Entry 6KNF (electron microscopy, 2.99 A resolution); this record covers chains B and C of the 3 polymer chains in the assembly.

Chain B (and C):
Protein: Copper-containing nitrite reductase
From: Achromobacter cycloclastes
Notes: EC 1.7.2.1; chain C of this document is another copy of the same molecule, construct and numbering; everything in this record applies to it too
Reference sequence: P25006 (NIR_ACHCY); residues 7-340 here correspond to UniProt positions 45-378 (UniProt number = residue number + 38)
Amino-acid sequence (334 residues; row label = number of the first residue in the row):
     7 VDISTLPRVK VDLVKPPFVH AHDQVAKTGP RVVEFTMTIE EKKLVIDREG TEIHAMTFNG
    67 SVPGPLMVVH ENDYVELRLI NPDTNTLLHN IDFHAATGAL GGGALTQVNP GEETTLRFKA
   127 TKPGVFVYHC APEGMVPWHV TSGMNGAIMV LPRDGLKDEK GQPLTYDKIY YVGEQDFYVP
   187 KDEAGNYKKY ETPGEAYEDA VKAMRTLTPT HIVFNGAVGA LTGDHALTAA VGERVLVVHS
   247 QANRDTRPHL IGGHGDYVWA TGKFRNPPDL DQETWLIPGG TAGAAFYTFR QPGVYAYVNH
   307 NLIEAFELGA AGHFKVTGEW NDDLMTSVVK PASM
Ion coordination: Cu ion site 1: His-95, Cys-136, His-145, Met-150; Cu ion site 2: His-100, His-135 (shared with 1 residue of chain A); Cu ion site 3: His-306 (shared with His-100(C), His-135(C) of chain C)
UniProt features mapped onto this chain:
  - binding site (Cu cation): His-95, His-100, His-135, Cys-136, His-145, Met-150, His-306
From the paper describing this entry:
  - catalytic residues: His-255 (citing earlier work)

Chain B / chain C interface:
Pairs across the interface (79):
  Thr-216(B) with Arg-211(C)
  Arg-253(B) with Asp-251(C), salt bridge; Gly-285(C)
  His-255(B) with His-100(C)
  Ile-257(B) with Asp-98(C); Leu-106(C), hydrophobic
  Gly-258(B) with Ala-102(C); Thr-103(C); Gly-104(C), hydrogen bond (backbone-backbone); Gly-107(C)
  His-260(B) with His-100(C), hydrogen bond (side chain-backbone); Ala-102(C); Lys-128(C)
  Asp-275(B) with Asn-272(C)
  Leu-276(B) with Lys-269(C); Asn-272(C), hydrogen bond (backbone-side chain)
  Asp-277(B) with Lys-128(C), salt bridge; Lys-269(C); Arg-271(C), salt bridge
  Gln-278(B) with Thr-267(C); Lys-269(C)
  Glu-279(B) with His-100(C), salt bridge; Val-131(C); Phe-132(C); Lys-269(C), salt bridge; Gly-286(C); Thr-287(C), hydrogen bond; Ala-288(C)
  Thr-280(B) with Gly-285(C); Gly-286(C)
  Leu-282(B) with Asp-251(C); Leu-282(C), hydrophobic
  Gln-297(B) with Thr-103(C)
  Val-300(B) with Leu-106(C)
  His-306(B) with His-100(C), hydrogen bond; His-135(C); Ala-248(C), hydrogen bond (side chain-backbone); Asn-249(C); Gly-285(C); Gly-286(C)
  Asn-307(B) with Asn-249(C)
  Leu-308(B) with Val-146(C), hydrophobic; Asn-249(C), hydrogen bond (backbone-side chain)
  Ile-309(B) with Tyr-184(C); Met-210(C); Asn-249(C)
  Phe-312(B) with Val-142(C), hydrophobic; Pro-143(C)
  Glu-313(B) with Val-207(C); Arg-211(C), hydrogen bond (backbone-side chain)
  Leu-314(B) with Arg-211(C)
  Trp-326(B) with Ala-105(C), hydrophobic
  Asp-329(B) with Tyr-80(C), hydrogen bond
  Leu-330(B) with Phe-124(C); Lys-125(C), hydrogen bond (backbone-backbone)
  Met-331(B) with Thr-103(C); Gly-104(C); Ala-105(C), hydrophobic; Gly-108(C); Leu-111(C), hydrophobic; Arg-123(C); Phe-124(C), hydrophobic
  Thr-332(B) with Leu-122(C); Arg-123(C), hydrogen bond (backbone-backbone)
  Val-334(B) with Thr-121(C); Leu-122(C); Arg-123(C)
  Val-335(B) with Thr-121(C)
  Pro-337(B) with Leu-111(C); Gln-113(C); Glu-119(C); Thr-120(C)
  Ala-338(B) with Glu-118(C); Glu-119(C), hydrogen bond (backbone-backbone)
  Ser-339(B) with Gly-117(C); Glu-118(C)
  Met-340(B) with Ile-86(C), hydrophobic; Gly-117(C); Glu-118(C)
Interface residues without a listed pair, chain B (42 interface residues in all): Tyr-193, Pro-215, Arg-250, Asp-262, Tyr-301, Ala-302, Glu-310, Ser-333, Lys-336
Interface residues without a listed pair, chain C (52 interface residues in all): Ile-9, Asn-87, Ala-101, Val-114, Val-133, Leu-213, Pro-284

In short:
42 residues of chain B and 52 residues of chain C are in contact; the contacts include 12 hydrogen bonds and 5
salt bridges. Polar pairs include Arg-253(B)/Asp-251(C), Asp-277(B)/Lys-128(C) and Asp-277(B)/Arg-271(C).
His-100(B) and His-135(B) coordinate Cu ion site 2. Curated annotation (UniProt) lists 7 Cu cation-binding
residues on chain B. From the paper: the catalytic residue His-255(B).
Both chains are Copper-containing nitrite reductase (Achromobacter cycloclastes). Entry 6KNF (CryoEM map and
model of Nitrite Reductase at pH 6.2) was determined by electron microscopy (same publication as 6KNG).
